Entry 2JE4 (X-ray diffraction, 1.07 A resolution); this record covers chains A and C of the 3 polymer chains in the assembly.

# Chain A
Name: Protease
From: Human immunodeficiency virus 1
Reference sequence: O38716 (O38716_9HIV1); numbering as in UniProt (aligned over 1-99)
Chain sequence (99 residues; each row starts with the number of its first residue):
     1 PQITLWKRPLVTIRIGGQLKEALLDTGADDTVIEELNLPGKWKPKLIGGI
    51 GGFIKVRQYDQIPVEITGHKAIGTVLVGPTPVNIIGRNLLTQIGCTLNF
Modified / non-standard residues: Leu-36 (norleucine; NLE); Leu-46 (norleucine; NLE); Thr-67 ((2z)-2-aminobut-2-enoic acid; DBU)
Construct notes: conflict Lys-7 (Gln in O38716), Ile-33 (Leu in O38716)

# Chain C
Name: Inhibitor molecule JG365
Chain sequence (7 residues; numbered 0 to 6; the number before each row is that of its first residue; numbering starts at 0):
     0 XSLNXIX
Unresolved in the structure: 0
Modified / non-standard residues: ACE (acetyl group) at position 0; JG3 (1-[(2S,3S)-3-amino-2-hydroxy-4-phenylbutyl]-L-proline) at position 4; VME (methyl L-valinate) at position 6

# Interface between chain A and chain C
Contacting residue pairs (22):
  Arg-8(A) / VME_6(C)
  Asp-25(A) / JG3_4(C)
  Gly-27(A) / Leu-2(C)
  Gly-27(A) / Asn-3(C)
  Gly-27(A) / JG3_4(C)  hydrogen bond (backbone-backbone)
  Ala-28(A) / Leu-2(C)
  Ala-28(A) / Asn-3(C)
  Asp-29(A) / Ser-1(C)
  Asp-29(A) / Leu-2(C)  hydrogen bond (side chain-backbone)
  Asp-29(A) / Asn-3(C)
  Asp-30(A) / Ser-1(C)  hydrogen bond
  Asp-30(A) / Asn-3(C)  hydrogen bond (backbone-side chain)
  Ile-47(A) / Ser-1(C)
  Ile-47(A) / Asn-3(C)
  Gly-48(A) / Ser-1(C)  hydrogen bond (backbone-backbone)
  Gly-48(A) / Leu-2(C)
  Gly-48(A) / Asn-3(C)  hydrogen bond (backbone-backbone)
  Gly-49(A) / Asn-3(C)
  Gly-49(A) / JG3_4(C)
  Ile-50(A) / JG3_4(C)
  Val-82(A) / JG3_4(C)
  Ile-84(A) / JG3_4(C)
Other interface residues (no listed pair), chain A (16 interface residues in all): Val-32, Lys-45, Thr-80, Pro-81

# In short
16 residues of chain A face 5 of chain C across their interface, with 6 hydrogen bonds. Polar contacts include
Asp-29(A)/Leu-2(C), Asp-30(A)/Ser-1(C) and Asp-30(A)/Asn-3(C).
Here chain A is Protease (Human immunodeficiency virus 1) and chain C is Inhibitor molecule JG365. Entry 2JE4
(Atomic-resolution crystal structure of chemically-synthesized HIV-1 protease in complex with JG-365) was
determined by X-ray diffraction.
